3PFB - chains A and B; structure by X-ray diffraction, 1.58 A resolution.

== Chain A (and B) ==
Name: Cinnamoyl esterase
Source organism: Lactobacillus johnsonii
Notes: EC 3.1.1.-; chain B of this document is another copy of the same molecule, construct and numbering; everything in this record applies to it too
UniProtKB: D3YEX6 (D3YEX6_LACJO); numbering as in UniProt (aligned over 1-249)
Sequence (270 residues; numbered -20 to 249; the number before each row is that of its first residue; numbers below 1 keep their minus sign (Met-20 is residue -20)):
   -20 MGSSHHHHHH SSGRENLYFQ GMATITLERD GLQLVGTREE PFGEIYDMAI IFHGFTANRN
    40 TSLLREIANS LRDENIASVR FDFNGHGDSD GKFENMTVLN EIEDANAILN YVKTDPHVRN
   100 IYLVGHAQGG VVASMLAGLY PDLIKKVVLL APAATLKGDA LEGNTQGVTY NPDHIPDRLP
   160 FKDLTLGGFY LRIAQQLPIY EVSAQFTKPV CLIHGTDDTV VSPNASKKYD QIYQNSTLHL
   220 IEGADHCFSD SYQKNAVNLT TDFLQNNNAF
Unresolved in the structure: -20 to -6, 245-249
Sequence notes: expression tag (-20 to 0); engineered mutation Ala106 (Ser in D3YEX6)
Residues lining bound ligands: ethyl ferulate (ZYC; ethyl (2E)-3-(4-hydroxy-3-methoxyphenyl)prop-2-enoate): Gly33, Phe34, Ala36, His105, Ala106, Gln107, Ala132, Thr134, Leu135, Asp138, Asn143, Thr144, Gln145, Tyr169, Val199, Val200, His225
Reported in the primary citation:
  - mutagenesis - H32A: decreased catalytic activity
  - mutagenesis - D61A: abolished catalytic activity

== Interface between chain A and chain B ==
Residue-residue contacts - 40 pairs, chain A then chain B:
  Arg8(A) with Arg8(B); Asp9(B), salt bridge
  Asp9(A) with Arg8(B), salt bridge; Asp9(B); Leu11(B)
  Gly10(A) with Asp9(B); Gly10(B)
  Leu11(A) with Asp9(B)
  Leu78(A) with Leu78(B), hydrophobic
  Asn79(A) with Glu82(B)
  Glu82(A) with Leu78(B); Asn79(B); Glu82(B)
  Asn85(A) with Phe168(B)
  Lys92(A) with Asp156(B), salt bridge
  Gly117(A) with Gln175(B)
  Leu118(A) with Arg171(B), hydrogen bond (backbone-side chain); Gln175(B)
  Tyr119(A) with Phe168(B); Arg171(B)
  Asp121(A) with Asp152(B); His153(B); Arg171(B), salt bridge
  Asp152(A) with Asp121(B)
  His153(A) with Asp121(B)
  Asp156(A) with Lys92(B), salt bridge
  Phe168(A) with Asn85(B); Tyr119(B)
  Arg171(A) with Leu118(B), hydrogen bond (side chain-backbone); Tyr119(B); Asp121(B), salt bridge
  Ile172(A) with Leu118(B), hydrophobic
  Gln175(A) with Gly117(B), hydrogen bond (side chain-backbone); Leu118(B); Glu180(B); Val181(B); Gln184(B)
  Pro177(A) with Pro177(B), hydrophobic
  Val181(A) with Gln175(B)
  Gln184(A) with Gln175(B)
Also at the interface, not in a pair above, chain A (28 interface residues in all): Thr76, Ile81, Pro120, Ile154, Glu180
Also at the interface, not in a pair above, chain B (30 interface residues in all): Thr76, Ile81, Thr93, Leu115, Pro120, Ile154, Ile172

== In short ==
28 residues of chain A face 30 of chain B across their interface, with 3 hydrogen bonds and 6 salt bridges.
Polar pairs include Arg8(A)-Asp9(B), Lys92(A)-Asp156(B) and Asp121(A)-Arg171(B). Bound to chain A: ethyl
ferulate. From the paper: H32A of chain A reduces catalytic activity; D61A of chain A abolishes catalytic
activity.
Both chains are Cinnamoyl esterase (Lactobacillus johnsonii). Entry 3PFB (Crystal structure of the
Lactobacillus johnsonii cinnamoyl esterase LJ0536 S106A mutant in complex with ethylferulate) was determined
by X-ray diffraction together with 3PF8, 3PF9, 3PFC, 3QM1 and 3S2Z from the same study.
